Entry 2BYQ (X-ray diffraction, 3.40 A resolution); this record covers chains A and B of the 5 polymer chains in the assembly.

[Chain A (and B)]
Protein: Soluble acetylcholine receptor
From: Aplysia californica
Notes: chain B of this document is another copy of the same molecule, construct and numbering; everything in this record applies to it too
UniProtKB: Q8WSF8 (Q8WSF8_APLCA); residues 1-219 here correspond to UniProt positions 18-236 (UniProt number = residue number + 17)
Sequence (227 residues; numbered -7 to 219; the number before each row is that of its first residue; numbers below 1 keep their minus sign (Tyr-7 is residue -7)):
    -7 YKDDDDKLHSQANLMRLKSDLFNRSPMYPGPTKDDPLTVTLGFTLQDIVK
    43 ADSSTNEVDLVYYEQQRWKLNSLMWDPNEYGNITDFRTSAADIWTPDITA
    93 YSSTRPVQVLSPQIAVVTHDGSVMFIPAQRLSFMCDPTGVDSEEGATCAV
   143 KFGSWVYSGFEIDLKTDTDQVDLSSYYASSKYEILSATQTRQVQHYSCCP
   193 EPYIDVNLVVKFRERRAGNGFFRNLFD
Unresolved in the structure: -7 to -6, 209-219
Disulfides: Cys127-Cys140, Cys190-Cys191
Ligand contacts:
  - epibatidine (EPJ), molecule 1: Tyr93, Trp147, Val148, Tyr188, Cys190, Cys191, Tyr195
  - epibatidine (EPJ), molecule 2: Ile106, Ala107, Val108, Met116, Phe117, Ile118
From the paper describing this entry:
  - mutagenesis - Y55W: increased binding to epibatidine
  - binding site for epibatidine: Tyr55, Tyr93, Ile106, Val108, Ile118, Trp147, Tyr188, Cys190, Cys191
  - conformationally variable residues (loop rearrangement): Gln186, Tyr188, Glu193, Tyr195

[Interface between chain A and chain B]
Pairs across the interface (58):
  Asp-4(A) - Asn63(B)  hydrogen bond
  Lys-1(A) - Asp26(B)
  Lys-1(A) - Asp27(B)  salt bridge
  Lys-1(A) - Pro28(B)
  Ser2(A) - Asp26(B)
  Gln3(A) - Tyr20(B)
  Gln3(A) - Pro21(B)
  Gln3(A) - Gly22(B)
  Gln3(A) - Asp27(B)  hydrogen bond
  Leu6(A) - Pro21(B)  hydrophobic
  Leu6(A) - Thr24(B)
  Met7(A) - Met19(B)  hydrophobic
  Gln38(A) - Tyr93(B)  hydrogen bond (side chain-backbone)
  Gln38(A) - Met126(B)
  Asp39(A) - Met126(B)
  Val41(A) - Thr47(B)
  Val41(A) - Glu49(B)
  Val53(A) - Ser95(B)
  Val53(A) - Thr96(B)
  Val53(A) - Met126(B)  hydrophobic
  Tyr55(A) - Trp147(B)  hydrophobic
  Gln57(A) - Cys190(B)
  Arg79(A) - Val148(B)  hydrogen bond (side chain-backbone)
  Arg79(A) - Tyr149(B)
  Arg79(A) - Glu153(B)  salt bridge
  Arg79(A) - Tyr195(B)  hydrogen bond
  Gln100(A) - Arg97(B)
  Gln100(A) - Pro98(B)
  Val101(A) - Pro98(B)
  Leu102(A) - Thr91(B)
  Leu102(A) - Ser95(B)
  Leu102(A) - Thr96(B)
  Leu102(A) - Arg97(B)
  Leu102(A) - Pro98(B)
  Ser103(A) - Trp147(B)
  Pro104(A) - Asp89(B)
  Pro104(A) - Thr91(B)
  Pro104(A) - Trp147(B)
  Ile106(A) - Val148(B)
  Met116(A) - Cys190(B)
  Met116(A) - Cys191(B)  hydrophobic
  Ile118(A) - Trp147(B)  hydrogen bond (backbone-side chain)
  Ile118(A) - Cys190(B)  hydrophobic
  Ala120(A) - Trp147(B)  hydrophobic
  Arg122(A) - Glu49(B)  salt bridge
  Arg122(A) - Thr96(B)  hydrogen bond (side chain-backbone)
  Arg122(A) - Arg97(B)
  Asp164(A) - Ser189(B)  hydrogen bond
  Tyr169(A) - Met126(B)  hydrophobic
  Tyr169(A) - Cys127(B)  hydrogen bond (side chain-backbone)
  Tyr169(A) - Asp128(B)  hydrogen bond (side chain-backbone)
  Ser171(A) - Asn48(B)  hydrogen bond (backbone-side chain)
  Ser171(A) - Asp128(B)  hydrogen bond
  Ser172(A) - Asn48(B)
  Lys173(A) - Ser45(B)
  Lys173(A) - Ser46(B)
  Lys173(A) - Thr47(B)
  Lys173(A) - Asn48(B)
Interface residues without a listed pair, chain A (30 interface residues in all): Lys42, Val108
Interface residues without a listed pair, chain B (37 interface residues in all): Pro18, Cys140, Ser150, Tyr188, Glu193

[In short]
30 residues of chain A face 37 of chain B across their interface; the contacts include 12 hydrogen bonds and 3
salt bridges. Among the polar pairs are Lys-1(A)-Asp27(B), Arg79(A)-Glu153(B) and Arg122(A)-Glu49(B). From the
paper: a binding site for epibatidine at Tyr55(A), Tyr93(A) and Ile106(A) among others; Y55W of chain A
increases binding to epibatidine.
Both chains are Soluble acetylcholine receptor (Aplysia californica). Entry 2BYQ (Crystal structure of Aplysia
californica AChBP in complex with epibatidine) was determined by X-ray diffraction together with 2BYN, 2BYP,
2BYR and 2BYS from the same study.
